Entry 1AXZ (X-ray diffraction, 1.95 A resolution); this record covers chain A.

[Chain A]
Molecule: Lectin
Source organism: Erythrina corallodendron
UniProt: P16404 (LEC_ERYCO); residues 1-239 here correspond to UniProt positions 27-265 (UniProt number = residue number + 26)
Sequence (239 residues; row label = number of the first residue in the row):
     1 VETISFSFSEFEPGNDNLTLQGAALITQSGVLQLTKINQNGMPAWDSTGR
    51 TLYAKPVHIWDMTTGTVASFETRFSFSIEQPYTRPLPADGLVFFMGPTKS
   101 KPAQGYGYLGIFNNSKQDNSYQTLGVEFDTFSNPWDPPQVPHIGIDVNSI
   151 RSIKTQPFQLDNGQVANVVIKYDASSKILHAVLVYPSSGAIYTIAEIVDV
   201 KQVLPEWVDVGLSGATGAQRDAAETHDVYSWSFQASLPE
Swiss-Prot annotation at these positions:
  - glycosylation (N-linked (GlcNAc...) asparagine): N17, N113
Glycans and other covalent adducts: glycan linked to N17
Metal / ion sites: Mn2+: E127, D129, D136, H142; Ca2+: D129, F131, N133, D136
Ligand contacts:
  - beta-D-galactopyranose (GAL): A88, D89, Y106, G107, F131, N133, G217, A218, Q219, A222
  - beta-D-galactopyranose / alpha-D-galactopyranose: A88, D89, Y106, G107, F131, N133, G217, A218, Q219, A222
  - alpha-D-galactopyranose (GLA): A88, D89, Y106, G107, F131, N133, G217, A218, Q219, A222

[In short]
Ligands of chain A: alpha-D-galactopyranose, beta-D-galactopyranose and beta-D-galactopyranose /
alpha-D-galactopyranose. N-acetylglucosamine is covalently linked to N17. The Mn2+ site is built by E127,
D129, D136 and H142. The Ca2+ site is built by D129, F131, N133 and D136.
Chain A is Lectin (Erythrina corallodendron); the structure, Erythrina corallodendron lectin in complex with
D-galactose, was determined by X-ray diffraction, deposited together with 1AX0, 1AX1 and 1AXY.
